Entry 2YOP (X-ray diffraction, 2.30 A resolution); this record covers chain A.

# Chain A
Molecule: Protein FAM3B
From: Mus musculus
Reference sequence: Q9D309 (FAM3B_MOUSE); numbering as in UniProt (aligned over 46-235)
Amino-acid sequence (198 residues; each row starts with the number of its first residue):
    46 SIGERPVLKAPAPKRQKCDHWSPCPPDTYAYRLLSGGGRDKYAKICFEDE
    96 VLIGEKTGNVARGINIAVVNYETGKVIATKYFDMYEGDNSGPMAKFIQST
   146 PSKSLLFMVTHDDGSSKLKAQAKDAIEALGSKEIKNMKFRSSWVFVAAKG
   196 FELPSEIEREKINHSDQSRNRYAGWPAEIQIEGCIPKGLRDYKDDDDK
Unresolved in the structure: 46-59, 237-243
Construct notes: expression tag (236-243)
Cystine bridges: Cys63-Cys91, Cys69-Cys229
What the authors report for this chain:
  - contacts within the chain: Lys62-Glu93 (salt bridge), Arg77-Glu227 (salt bridge), Lys86-Glu223 (salt bridge), Arg107-Asp128 (salt bridge), Asp133-Lys162 (salt bridge), Asp169-Lys180, Glu172-Lys180, Glu203-Lys206 (salt bridge), Arg216-Glu223 (salt bridge), Arg84-Trp220, Arg185-Trp220

# In short
From the paper: contacts within the chain involving Lys62, Glu93 and Cys63 among others.
Chain A is Protein FAM3B (Mus musculus); the structure, Long wavelength S-SAD structure of FAM3B PANDER, was
determined by X-ray diffraction together with 2YOQ from the same study.
